Entry 4GWP (X-ray diffraction, 4.20 A resolution (low resolution: residue-level contacts below are approximate; hydrogen-bond / salt-bridge calls are withheld)); this record covers chains A and B of the 7 polymer chains in the assembly.

Chain A:
Name: Mediator of RNA polymerase II transcription subunit 11
Organism: Saccharomyces cerevisiae
UniProt: Q99278 (MED11_YEAST); numbering as in UniProt (aligned over 1-115)
Amino-acid sequence (115 residues; numbered 1 to 115; the number before each row is that of its first residue):
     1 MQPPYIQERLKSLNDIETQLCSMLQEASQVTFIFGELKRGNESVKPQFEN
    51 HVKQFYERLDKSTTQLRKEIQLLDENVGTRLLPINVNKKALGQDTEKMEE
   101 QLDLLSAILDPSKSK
Unresolved in the structure: 1-3

Chain B:
Name: Mediator of RNA polymerase II transcription subunit 17
Organism: Saccharomyces cerevisiae
UniProt: P32569 (MED17_YEAST); numbering as in UniProt (aligned over 1-687)
Amino-acid sequence (687 residues; numbered 1 to 687; the number before each row is that of its first residue):
     1 MTTEDPDSNHLSSETGIKLALDPNLITLALSSNPNSSLHSPTSDEPVPES
    51 AGKADTSIRLEGDELENKTKKDNDKNLKFLKNKDSLVSNPHEIYGSMPLE
   101 QLIPIILRQRGPGFKFVDLNEKELQNEIKQLGSDSSDGHNSEKKDTDGAD
   151 ENVQIGEDFMEVDYEDKDNPVDSRNETDHKTNENGETDDNIETVMTQEQF
   201 VKRRRDMLEHINLAMNESSLALEFVSLLLSSVKESTGMSSMSPFLRKVVK
   251 PSSLNSDKIPYVAPTKKEYIELDILNKGWKLQSLNESKDLLRASFNKLSS
   301 ILQNEHDYWNKIMQSISNKDVIFKIRDRTSGQKLLAIKYGYEDSGSTYKH
   351 DRGIANIRNNIESQNLDLIPHSSSVFKGTDFVHSVKKFLRVRIFTKIESE
   401 DDYILSGESVMDRDSESEEAETKDIRKQIQLLKKIIFEKELMYQIKKECA
   451 LLISYGVSIENENKVIIELPNEKFEIELLSLDDDSIVNHEQDLPKINDKR
   501 ANLMLVMLRLLLVVIFKKTLRSRISSPHGLINLNVDDDILIIRPILGKVR
   551 FANYKLLLKKIIKDYVLDIVPGSSITETEVEREQPQENKNIDDENITKLN
   601 KEIRAFDKLLNIPRRELKINLPLTEHKSPNLSLMLESPNYCNALIHIKFS
   651 AGTEANAVSFDTTFSDFKEVEDFLHFIVAEYIQQKKV
Unresolved in the structure: 1-181, 372-377, 662-669

Interface between chain A and chain B:
Residue-residue contacts - 11 pairs, chain A then chain B:
  Cys21(A) - Ser299(B)
  Gln25(A) - Asn296(B)
  Ser28(A) - Arg292(B)
  Ser28(A) - Ala293(B)
  Thr31(A) - Asp289(B)
  Phe32(A) - Asp289(B)
  Lys88(A) - Ile322(B)
  Gly92(A) - Ser344(B)
  Gln93(A) - Ser344(B)
  Gln93(A) - Gly345(B)
  Glu100(A) - Val513(B)
Interface residues without a listed pair, chain A (12 interface residues in all): Pro4, Leu104, Ile108
Interface residues without a listed pair, chain B (13 interface residues in all): Lys288, Ser317, Val506, Leu510

Overview:
Chain A and chain B form an interface of 12 and 13 residues respectively.
Here chain A is Mediator of RNA polymerase II transcription subunit 11 and chain B is Mediator of RNA
polymerase II transcription subunit 17, both from Saccharomyces cerevisiae. Entry 4GWP (Structure of the
Mediator Head Module from S. cerevisiae) was determined by X-ray diffraction together with 4GWQ from the same
study.
